PDB entry 4BZZ | X-ray diffraction, 3.00 A resolution | chain A

Chain A:
Name: Lipase/esterase
From: Lactobacillus plantarum
Notes: EC 3.1.1.1
UniProtKB: F9US10 (F9US10_LACPL); numbering as in UniProt (aligned over 1-276)
Chain sequence (282 residues; row label = number of the first residue in the row):
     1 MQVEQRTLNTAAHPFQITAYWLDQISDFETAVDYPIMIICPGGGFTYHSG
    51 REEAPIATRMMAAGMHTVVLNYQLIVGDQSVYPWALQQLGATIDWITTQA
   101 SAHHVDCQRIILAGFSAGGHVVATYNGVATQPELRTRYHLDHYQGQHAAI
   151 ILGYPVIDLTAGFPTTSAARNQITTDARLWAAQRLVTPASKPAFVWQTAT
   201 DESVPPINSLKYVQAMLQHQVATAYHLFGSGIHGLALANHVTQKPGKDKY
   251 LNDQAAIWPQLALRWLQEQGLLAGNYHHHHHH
Unresolved in the structure: 277-282
Differences from the reference sequence: expression tag (277-282)
Small-molecule neighbours: acetonitrile (CCN): Lys-247, Asp-248, Lys-249
What the authors report for this chain:
  - binding site for acetate ion: Ser-116
  - catalytic residues: Gly-43, Gly-44, Ala-117 (proposed by the authors, not directly observed)

In short:
Bound to chain A: acetonitrile. The paper reports catalytic residues Gly-43, Gly-44 and Ala-117; a binding
site for acetate ion at Ser-116.
Chain A is Lipase/esterase (Lactobacillus plantarum); the structure, Complete crystal structure of
carboxylesterase Cest-2923 from Lactobacillus plantarum WCFS1, was determined by X-ray diffraction, deposited
together with 4BZW and 4C01.
